PDB entry 4DV6 | X-ray diffraction, 3.30 A resolution | chains A and Q of the 21 polymer chains in the assembly

# Chain A
Molecule: 16S rRNA
Organism: Thermus thermophilus
Sequence (1522 nucleotides; row label = number of the first residue in the row; note: 42 numbers in that range are skipped by the numbering (no residue carries them; nothing is unmodelled there); a row labelled like 190A-190L holds insertion residues (190A, then the next letters in order); numbering starts at 0):
     0 UUUGUUGGAGAGUUUGAUCCUGGCUCAGGGUGAACGCUGGCGGCGUGCCU
    50 AAGACAUGCAAGUCGUGCGGG
    73 CCGCGGGGUUUU
    88 ACUCCG
    95 UGGUC
   101 AGCGGCGGACGGGUGAGUAACGCGUGGGU
  129A G
   130 ACCUACCCGGAAGAGGGGGACAACCCGGGGAAACUCGGGCUAAUCCCCCA
   180 UGUGGACCCGC
190A-190L CCCUUGGGGUGU
   191 GUCCAAAGGGCUUU
   216 GCCCGCUUCCGGAUGGGCCCGCGUCCCAUCAGCUAGUUGGUGGGGUAAUG
   266 GCCCACCAAGGCGACGACGGGUAGCCGGUCUGAGAGGAUGGCCGGCCACA
   316 GGGGCACUGAGACACGGGCCCCACUCCUACGGGAGGCAGCAGUUAGGAAU
   366 CUUCCGCAAUGGGCGCAAGCCUGACGGAGCGACGCCGCUUGGAGGAAGAA
   416 GCCCUUCGGGGUGUAAACUCCUGAA
   442 CCCGGGACGAAACCCCCGACGA
   474 GGGGACUGACGGUACCGGG
   494 GUAAUAGCGCCGGCCAACUCCGUGCCAGCAGCCGCGGUAAUACGGAGGGC
   544 GCGAGCGUUACCCGGAUUCACUGGGCGUAAAGGGCGUGUAGGCGGCCUGG
   594 GGCGUCCCAUGUGAAAGACCACGGCUCAACCGUGGGGGAGCGUGGGAUAC
   644 GCUCAGGCUAGACGGUGGGAGAGGGUGGUGGAAUUCCCGGAGUAGCGGUG
   694 AAAUGCGCAGAUACCGGGAGGAACGCCGAUGGCGAAGGCAGCCACCUGGU
   744 CCACCCGUGACGCUGAGGCGCGAAAGCGUGGGGAGCAAACCGGAUUAGAU
   794 ACCCGGGUAGUCCACGCCCUAAACGAUGCGCGCUAGGUCUCUGGGUCU
   848 CCUGGGGGCCGAAGCUAACGCGUUAAGCGCGCCGCCUGGGGAGUACGGCC
   898 GCAAGGCUGAAACUCAAGGGAAUUGACGGGGGCCCGCACAAGCGGUGGAG
   948 CAUGUGGUUUAAUUCGAAGXAACGCGAAGAACCUUACCAGGCCUUGACAU
   998 GCUAGG
 1003A G
  1004 AACCCGGGUGAAAGCCUGGGGUGCCCC
1030A-1030D GCGA
  1031 GGGGAGCCCUAGCACAGGUGCUGCAUGGCCGUCGUCAGCUCGUGCCGUGA
  1081 GGUGUUGGGUUAAGUCCCGCAACGAGCGCAACCCCCGCCGUUAGUUGCCA
  1131 GCGGUUCGGCCGGGCACUCUAACGGGACUGCCCGCGAAA
  1171 GCGGGAGGAAGGAGGGGACGACGUCUGGUCAGCAUGGCCCUUACGGCCUG
  1221 GGCGACACACGUGCUACAAUGCCCACUACAAAGCGAUGCCACCCGGCAAC
  1271 GGGGAGCUAAUCGCAAAAAGGUGGGCCCAGUUCGGAUUGGGGUCUGCAAC
  1321 CCGACCCCAUGAAGCCGGAAUCGCUAGUAAUCGCGGAUCAG
 1361A C
  1362 CAUGCCGCGGUGAAUACGUUCCCGGGCCUUGUACACACXGCCXGUXACGC
  1412 CAUGGGAGCGGGCUCUACCCGAAGUCGCCGGG
  1446 AGCCUACGGG
  1459 CAGGCGCCGAGGGUAGGGCCCGUGACUGGGGCGAAGUCGUAACAAGGUAG
  1509 CUGUACCGGAAGGUGCGGCUGGAUCCACUCCUUUCU
Disordered / not traced: 0-4, 1534-1538
Modified residues: PSU (pseudouridine-5'-monophosphate) at position 516, 7MG (7N-methyl-8-hydroguanosine-5'-monophosphate) at position 527, M2G (N2-dimethylguanosine-5'-monophosphate) at position 966, 5MC (5-methylcytidine-5'-monophosphate) at position 967, 2MG (2N-methylguanosine-5'-monophosphate) at position 1207, 5MC (5-methylcytidine-5'-monophosphate) at position 1400, 4OC (4n,o2'-methylcytidine-5'-monophosphate) at position 1402, 5MC (5-methylcytidine-5'-monophosphate) at position 1404, 5MC (5-methylcytidine-5'-monophosphate) at position 1407, UR3 (3-methyluridine-5'-monophoshate) at position 1498, MA6 (6N-dimethyladenosine-5'-monophoshate) at position 1518, MA6 (6N-dimethyladenosine-5'-monophoshate) at position 1519, PSU (pseudouridine-5'-monophosphate) at position 1540, PSU (pseudouridine-5'-monophosphate) at position 1541
Construct notes: engineered mutation G915 (A1538 in M26923.1); conflict C1534 (A2157 in M26923.1), A1535 (C2158 in M26923.1)
Bound ions: Mg2+ site 1 near U5 (its only coordinating residue here); Mg2+ site 2 near U12 (its only coordinating residue here); Mg2+ site 3: U13, U14; Mg2+ site 4 near G22 (its only coordinating residue here); Mg2+ site 5: C58, U387; Mg2+ site 6: A59, U387; Mg2+ site 7: G61, G105; Mg2+ site 8: G70, U98; Mg2+ site 9 near U98 (its only coordinating residue here); Mg2+ site 10 near G107 (its only coordinating residue here); Mg2+ site 11 near G111 (its only coordinating residue here); Mg2+ site 12: G117, G289; 105 more Mg2+ sites not listed

# Chain Q
Protein: ribosomal protein S17
Organism: Thermus thermophilus
UniProtKB: Q5SHP7 (RS17_THET8); residue numbers follow UniProt; this construct covers 1-105
Amino-acid sequence (105 residues; numbered 1 to 105; the number before each row is that of its first residue):
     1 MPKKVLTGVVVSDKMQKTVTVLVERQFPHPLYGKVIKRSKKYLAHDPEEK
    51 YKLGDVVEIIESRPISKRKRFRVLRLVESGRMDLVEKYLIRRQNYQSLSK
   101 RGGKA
Disordered / not traced: 1, 101-105
Construct notes: conflict Gln96 (Glu in Q5SHP7)
Bound ions: Mg2+ site 1: Asp13, Glu49; Mg2+ site 2: Ser39 (shared with C280(A) of chain A)

# Interface between chain A and chain Q
Pairs across the interface - 83 pairs, chain A then chain Q:
  G127(A) with Pro2(Q), hydrogen bond to the sugar; Glu61(Q), hydrogen bond to the base
  G128(A) with Pro2(Q), sugar contact; Lys3(Q), hydrogen bond to the phosphate; Glu61(Q), sugar contact
  U129(A) with Lys3(Q), salt bridge to the phosphate
  A130(A) with Arg63(Q), salt bridge to the phosphate; Pro64(Q), base contact
  U190E(A) with Ser62(Q), base contact; Arg63(Q), hydrogen bond to the sugar; Arg72(Q), hydrogen bond to the base
  G190F(A) with Arg63(Q), base contact
  C234(A) with Glu61(Q), base contact; Pro64(Q), sugar contact; Arg70(Q), hydrogen bond to the phosphate
  C235(A) with Glu61(Q), hydrogen bond to the sugar; Arg70(Q), salt bridge to the phosphate; Phe71(Q), sugar contact
  G236(A) with Lys4(Q), sugar contact; Lys40(Q), salt bridge to the phosphate; Tyr42(Q), hydrogen bond to the phosphate
  C237(A) with Arg25(Q), hydrogen bond to the phosphate; Lys40(Q), salt bridge to the phosphate; Tyr42(Q), phosphate contact
  G238(A) with Arg25(Q), salt bridge to the phosphate
  A246(A) with Leu98(Q), hydrogen bond to the sugar; Ser99(Q), sugar contact
  G247(A) with Ser99(Q), phosphate contact; Lys100(Q), phosphate contact
  U253(A) with Met15(Q), sugar contact; Lys67(Q), salt bridge to the phosphate
  G254(A) with Met15(Q), sugar contact; Gln16(Q), hydrogen bond to the sugar; Thr18(Q), hydrogen bond to the sugar; Ser66(Q), hydrogen bond to the phosphate; Lys67(Q), phosphate contact; Lys69(Q), phosphate contact
  G255(A) with Gln16(Q), hydrogen bond to the sugar; Lys17(Q), hydrogen bond to the phosphate; Ile65(Q), phosphate contact; Ser66(Q), phosphate contact; Lys69(Q), salt bridge to the phosphate
  U256(A) with Lys17(Q), salt bridge to the phosphate
  U264(A) with Arg63(Q), sugar contact; Pro64(Q), hydrogen bond to the sugar
  G265(A) with Pro64(Q), sugar contact; Ile65(Q), sugar contact; Ser66(Q), sugar contact; Lys67(Q), sugar contact
  C267(A) with Lys67(Q), phosphate contact
  A273(A) with Gln16(Q), sugar contact
  G275(A) with Lys14(Q), phosphate contact; Met15(Q), sugar contact
  G276(A) with Ser12(Q), hydrogen bond to the phosphate; Met15(Q), sugar contact; Thr20(Q), phosphate contact; Arg68(Q), hydrogen bond to the sugar
  C277(A) with Lys41(Q), salt bridge to the phosphate; Arg68(Q), salt bridge to the phosphate
  G278(A) with Lys41(Q), salt bridge to the phosphate; Tyr95(Q), base contact
  A279(A) with Tyr95(Q), hydrogen bond to the phosphate; Leu98(Q), hydrogen bond to the base
  C280(A) with Arg38(Q), hydrogen bond to the sugar; Ser39(Q), hydrogen bond to the base; Arg91(Q), base contact
  C564(A) with Leu31(Q), base contact; Tyr32(Q), sugar contact
  U582(A) with Ile90(Q), sugar contact; Asn94(Q), sugar contact
  A583(A) with Ile90(Q), sugar contact; Asn94(Q), hydrogen bond to the sugar
  G584(A) with Lys87(Q), salt bridge to the phosphate
  G585(A) with Lys34(Q), hydrogen bond to the phosphate; Lys37(Q), salt bridge to the phosphate
  C586(A) with Lys34(Q), salt bridge to the phosphate
  G635(A) with Pro2(Q), phosphate contact
  U636(A) with Pro2(Q), phosphate contact
  A759(A) with Asn94(Q), base contact
  G760(A) with Asn94(Q), hydrogen bond to the base; Ser97(Q), base contact; Leu98(Q), sugar contact
  C896(A) with Lys100(Q), hydrogen bond to the sugar
Other interface residues (no listed pair), chain A (45 interface residues in all): G266, C272, A300, G597, C647, G761, C879
Other interface residues (no listed pair), chain Q (46 interface residues in all): Gln26, Val35, Leu43, Arg81, Arg92

# Overview
The interface between chain A and chain Q involves 45 residues on one side and 46 on the other, with 26
hydrogen bonds and 15 salt bridges. Polar contacts include G127(A)-Glu61(Q), U190E(A)-Arg72(Q) and
A279(A)-Leu98(Q). U13(A) and U14(A) form the Mg2+ site 3.
Here chain A is 16S rRNA and chain Q is ribosomal protein S17, both from Thermus thermophilus. Entry 4DV6
(Crystal structure of the Thermus thermophilus 30S ribosomal subunit with a 16S rRNA mutation, A915G) was
determined by X-ray diffraction.
